5NQB - chains B and D of the 4 polymer chains in the assembly; structure by X-ray diffraction, 1.58 A resolution.

Chain B (and D):
Name: L-lactate dehydrogenase A chain
From: Oryctolagus cuniculus
Notes: EC 1.1.1.27; chain D of this document is another copy of the same molecule, construct and numbering; everything in this record applies to it too
UniProt: P13491 (LDHA_RABIT); residues 0-331 here correspond to UniProt positions 1-332 (UniProt number = residue number + 1)
Chain sequence (332 residues; each row starts with the number of its first residue; numbering starts at 0):
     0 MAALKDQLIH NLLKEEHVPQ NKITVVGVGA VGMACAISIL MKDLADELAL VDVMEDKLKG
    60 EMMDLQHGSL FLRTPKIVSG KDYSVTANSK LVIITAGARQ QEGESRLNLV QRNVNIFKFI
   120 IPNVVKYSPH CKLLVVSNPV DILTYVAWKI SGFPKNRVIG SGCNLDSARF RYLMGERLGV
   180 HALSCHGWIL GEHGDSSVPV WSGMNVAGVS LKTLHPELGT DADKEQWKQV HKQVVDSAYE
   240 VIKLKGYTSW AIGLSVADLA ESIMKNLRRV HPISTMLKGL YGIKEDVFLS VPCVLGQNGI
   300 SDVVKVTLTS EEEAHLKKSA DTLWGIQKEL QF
Disordered / not traced: 0
Differences from the reference sequence: engineered mutation S248 (Thr249 in P13491)
UniProt features mapped onto this chain:
  - active site: H192 (Proton acceptor)
  - binding site (NAD(+)): R98, N137
  - binding site (substrate): R105, N137, R168, T247
  - modified residue: A1 (N-acetylalanine), K4 (N6-acetyllysine), K13 (N6-acetyllysine), K56 (N6-acetyllysine), K80 (N6-acetyllysine), K117 (N6-acetyllysine), K125 (N6-acetyllysine), K223 (N6-acetyllysine), K231 (N6-acetyllysine), Y238 (Phosphotyrosine), K242 (N6-acetyllysine), T308 (Phosphothreonine), S309 (Phosphoserine), K317 (N6-acetyllysine), T321 (Phosphothreonine)
  - cross-link: K56 (Glycyl lysine isopeptide (Lys-Gly) (interchain with G-Cter in SUMO2))
Residues lining bound ligands:
  - malonate ion (MLI), molecule 1: N137, L164, D165, R168, H192, A237
  - malonate ion (MLI), molecule 2: R170, H185, W187, V269
  - malonate ion (MLI), molecule 3: L182, S183, H185
What the authors report for this chain:
  - binding site for malonate ion: R170, S183, H185

Interface between chain B and chain D:
Pairs across the interface (29; chain B residue first):
  G178(B) - R267(D)  hydrogen bond (backbone-side chain)
  V179(B) - R267(D)
  V179(B) - V293(D)  hydrophobic
  H180(B) - L266(D)
  H180(B) - R267(D)  hydrogen bond (backbone-backbone)
  L182(B) - R268(D)
  S183(B) - R268(D)
  S183(B) - V269(D)  hydrogen bond (side chain-backbone)
  H185(B) - H185(D)
  W187(B) - A206(D)
  W187(B) - G207(D)
  G202(B) - G207(D)
  A206(B) - W187(D)  hydrogen bond (backbone-side chain)
  A206(B) - P291(D)  hydrophobic
  G207(B) - W187(D)
  G207(B) - G202(D)
  V208(B) - V305(D)  hydrophobic
  L266(B) - H180(D)
  R267(B) - G178(D)  hydrogen bond (side chain-backbone)
  R267(B) - V179(D)
  R267(B) - H180(D)  hydrogen bond (backbone-backbone)
  R268(B) - L182(D)
  R268(B) - S183(D)
  V269(B) - V179(D)  hydrophobic
  V269(B) - S183(D)  hydrogen bond (backbone-side chain)
  P291(B) - A206(D)  hydrophobic
  V293(B) - V179(D)  hydrophobic
  V305(B) - V208(D)  hydrophobic
  T306(B) - L213(D)
Also at the interface, not in a pair above, chain B (25 interface residues in all): S201, N204, V205, L213, V303, K304
Also at the interface, not in a pair above, chain D (25 interface residues in all): S201, N204, V205, V303, K304, T306

Overview:
The chain B/chain D interface involves 25 residues from each chain, with 7 hydrogen bonds. Polar pairs include
G178(B)-R267(D), S183(B)-V269(D) and A206(B)-W187(D). Chain B binds 3 copies of malonate ion. From the paper:
a binding site for malonate ion at R170(B), S183(B) and H185(B).
Chain B and chain D are both L-lactate dehydrogenase A chain (Oryctolagus cuniculus); the structure, Rabbit
Muscle L-lactate dehydrogenase in complex with malonate, was determined by X-ray diffraction, deposited
together with 5NQQ.
